Entry 7VY6 (electron microscopy, 3.02 A resolution); this record covers chains A and D of the 5 polymer chains in the assembly.

[Chain A]
Molecule: Capsid protein VP1
Organism: Coxsackievirus B3
Amino-acid sequence (284 residues; row label = number of the first residue in the row):
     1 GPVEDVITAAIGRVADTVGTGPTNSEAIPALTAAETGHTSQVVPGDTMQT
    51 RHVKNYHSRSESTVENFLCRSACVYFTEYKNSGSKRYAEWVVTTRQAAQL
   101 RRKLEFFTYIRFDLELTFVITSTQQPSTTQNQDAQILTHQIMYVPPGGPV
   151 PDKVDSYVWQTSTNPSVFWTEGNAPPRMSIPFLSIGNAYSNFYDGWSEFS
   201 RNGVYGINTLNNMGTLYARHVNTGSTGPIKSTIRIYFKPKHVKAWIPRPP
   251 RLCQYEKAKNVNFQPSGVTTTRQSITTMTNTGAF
Unresolved in the structure: 1-12, 281-284

[Chain D]
Molecule: Capsid protein VP4
Organism: Coxsackievirus B3
Amino-acid sequence (69 residues; numbered 1 to 69; the number before each row is that of its first residue):
     1 MGAQVSTQKTGAHETGLNASGNSIIHYTNINYYKDAASNSATRQDFAQDP
    51 GKFTEPVKDIMIKSLPALN
Unresolved in the structure: 1, 14-24

[Interface between chain A and chain D]
Pairs across the interface (32; chain A residue first):
  Arg13(A) - Ala12(D)
  Ala27(A) - Ser64(D)
  Ile28(A) - Lys63(D)
  Ile28(A) - Ser64(D)  hydrogen bond (backbone-backbone)
  Pro29(A) - Lys63(D)
  Ala33(A) - Ala67(D)
  Ala33(A) - Leu68(D)  hydrophobic
  His38(A) - Glu55(D)  salt bridge
  His38(A) - Val57(D)
  His38(A) - Met61(D)
  Gln41(A) - Glu55(D)
  Gln41(A) - Lys63(D)
  Asp46(A) - Lys63(D)  salt bridge
  Tyr56(A) - His13(D)
  Ser58(A) - Lys9(D)
  Arg59(A) - Gln48(D)  hydrogen bond
  Ser60(A) - Lys9(D)
  Ser60(A) - Phe46(D)
  Thr63(A) - Asp45(D)
  Thr63(A) - Phe46(D)
  Glu65(A) - Ala41(D)
  Glu65(A) - Thr42(D)
  Asn66(A) - Arg43(D)  hydrogen bond (side chain-backbone)
  Cys69(A) - Ala41(D)  hydrophobic
  Cys69(A) - Arg43(D)
  Asp113(A) - Ala37(D)
  Ser179(A) - Ala37(D)  hydrogen bond (side chain-backbone)
  Lys240(A) - Ala37(D)
  Lys240(A) - Asn39(D)  hydrogen bond (side chain-backbone)
  His241(A) - Asn39(D)
  His241(A) - Ser40(D)  hydrogen bond (side chain-backbone)
  Pro247(A) - Phe53(D)
Interface residues without a listed pair, chain A (28 interface residues in all): Thr32, Thr36, Gly37, Thr39, Val42, Val43, Pro181
Interface residues without a listed pair, chain D (25 interface residues in all): Ala36, Ser38, Thr54, Pro56, Pro66

[In short]
The interface between chain A and chain D involves 28 residues on one side and 25 on the other, with 6
hydrogen bonds and 2 salt bridges. Polar contacts include His38(A)-Glu55(D), Asp46(A)-Lys63(D) and
Arg59(A)-Gln48(D).
Here chain A is Capsid protein VP1 and chain D is Capsid protein VP4, both from Coxsackievirus B3. Entry 7VY6
(Coxsackievirus B3(VP3-234N) incubate with CD55 at pH7.4) was determined by electron microscopy, deposited
together with 7VXH, 7VXZ, 7VY0, 7VY5, 7VYK, 7VYL and 3 further entries.
